PDB entry 5E3N | X-ray diffraction, 2.66 A resolution | chains B and C of the 4 polymer chains in the assembly

[Chain B]
Protein: DNA-binding protein Fis
From: Escherichia coli
UniProt: P0A6R3 (FIS_ECOLI); residues 1-98 here = UniProt positions 1-98
Sequence (98 residues; each row starts with the number of its first residue):
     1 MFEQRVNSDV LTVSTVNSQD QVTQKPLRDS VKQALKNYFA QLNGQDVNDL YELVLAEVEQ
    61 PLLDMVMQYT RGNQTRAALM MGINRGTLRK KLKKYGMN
Swiss-Prot annotation at these positions:
  - DNA-binding region: Gln74 to Lys93 (H-T-H motif)
  - region: Asn17 to Gly44 (Required for the stimulation of HIN-mediated recombination)
From the paper describing this entry:
  - mutagenesis - N73A (140-fold): decreased binding to F1
  - mutagenesis - R71A, T75A: unchanged binding to F1
  - mutagenesis - R71A: decreased binding to F27
  - mutagenesis - R71A: decreased binding to F28
  - mutagenesis - R71A: decreased binding to F1+/-8G

[Chain C]
Molecule: 27-nt DNA strand
Sequence (27 nucleotides; each row starts with the number of its first residue):
     1 AAATTTGTAG GAATTTTCTG CAAATTT

[Chain B / chain C interface]
Residue-residue contacts (13):
  Gly72(B) with DT6(C), phosphate contact
  Asn73(B) with DT5(C), hydrogen bond to the phosphate; DT6(C), phosphate contact
  Gln74(B) with DT6(C), hydrogen bond to the phosphate; DG7(C), phosphate contact
  Thr75(B) with DT5(C), sugar contact; DT6(C), hydrogen bond to the phosphate
  Arg85(B) with DT6(C), base contact; DG7(C), hydrogen bond to the base; DT8(C), hydrogen bond to the base
  Arg89(B) with DT6(C), sugar contact; DG7(C), salt bridge to the phosphate; DT8(C), base contact
Other interface residues (no listed pair), chain B (7 interface residues in all): Arg76

[In short]
Chain B and chain C form an interface of 7 and 4 residues respectively, with 5 hydrogen bonds and 1 salt
bridge. Polar contacts include Arg85(B)-DG7(C), Arg85(B)-DT8(C) and Asn73(B)-DT5(C). The paper reports that
N73A of chain B reduces binding to F1; R71A of chain B reduces binding to F27.
Here chain B is DNA-binding protein Fis (Escherichia coli) and chain C is a 27-nt DNA strand. Entry 5E3N
(Crystal structure of Fis bound to 27bp DNA F31 (AAATTTGTAGGAATTTTCTGCAAATTT)) was determined by X-ray
diffraction together with 5DS9, 5E3L, 5DTD, 5E3M and 5E3O from the same study.
